8BEH - chains c and g of the 13 polymer chains in the assembly; structure by electron microscopy, 2.29 A resolution.

[Chain c]
Protein: Transmembrane protein
Source organism: Arabidopsis thaliana
UniProtKB: Q8VZT9 (Q8VZT9_ARATH); residues 1-88 here = UniProt positions 1-88
Sequence (88 residues; row label = number of the first residue in the row):
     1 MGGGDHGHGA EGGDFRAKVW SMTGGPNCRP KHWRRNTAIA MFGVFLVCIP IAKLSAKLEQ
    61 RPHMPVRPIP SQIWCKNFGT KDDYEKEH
Disordered / not traced: 1-12
Small-molecule neighbours: phosphatidylglycerol (PGT; (1S)-2-{[{[(2R)-2,3-dihydroxypropyl]oxy}(hydroxy)phosphoryl]oxy}-1-[(palmitoyloxy)methyl]ethyl stearate): Arg-16, Ser-21, Met-22, Thr-23, Gly-24, Gly-25, Pro-26

[Chain g]
Protein: ESSS subunit of NADH:ubiquinone oxidoreductase (Complex I) protein
Source organism: Arabidopsis thaliana
UniProtKB: Q9SLC8 (Q9SLC8_ARATH); residues 1-114 here = UniProt positions 1-114
Sequence (114 residues; row label = number of the first residue in the row):
     1 MPSTQSLTVA AKTLRNRIFS RSGSTSAGPS RWATPGHEER PKGYFMNRTP PAPGQSRKWE
    61 DWELPCYITS FLTIVILGVG LNAKPDLSIE TWAHQKALER LEMEKLATAG DSSD
Disordered / not traced: 1-29, 109-114
Small-molecule neighbours: 1,2-diacyl-glycerol-3-sn-phosphate (3PH): Thr-73, Ile-74, Leu-77, Gly-78, Leu-81, Asn-82

[How chain c and chain g interact]
Residue-residue contacts (32):
  Arg-16(c) / Lys-42(g)
  Ala-17(c) / Lys-42(g)
  Ala-17(c) / Gly-43(g)  hydrogen bond (backbone-backbone)
  Lys-18(c) / Gly-43(g)
  Val-19(c) / Lys-42(g)
  Val-19(c) / Gly-43(g)
  Trp-20(c) / Lys-42(g)
  Trp-20(c) / Gly-43(g)
  Trp-20(c) / Tyr-44(g)
  Trp-20(c) / Phe-45(g)
  Gly-24(c) / Lys-42(g)  hydrogen bond (backbone-side chain)
  Pro-26(c) / Lys-42(g)  hydrogen bond (backbone-side chain)
  Asn-27(c) / Glu-38(g)
  Cys-28(c) / Glu-38(g)  hydrogen bond
  Arg-29(c) / Arg-31(g)  hydrogen bond (side chain-backbone)
  Arg-29(c) / Thr-34(g)  hydrogen bond (side chain-backbone)
  Arg-29(c) / Gly-36(g)
  Arg-29(c) / His-37(g)  hydrogen bond (backbone-backbone)
  Arg-29(c) / Glu-38(g)  hydrogen bond (backbone-side chain)
  Pro-30(c) / Gly-36(g)
  Pro-30(c) / Glu-38(g)
  Lys-31(c) / Pro-35(g)
  Lys-31(c) / Gly-36(g)
  Lys-31(c) / Glu-38(g)  hydrogen bond (backbone-backbone)
  Trp-33(c) / Arg-31(g)
  Trp-33(c) / Trp-32(g)
  Arg-34(c) / Trp-32(g)  hydrogen bond (side chain-backbone)
  Arg-34(c) / Ala-33(g)
  Arg-34(c) / Thr-34(g)  hydrogen bond (side chain-backbone)
  Arg-34(c) / Pro-35(g)
  His-88(c) / His-94(g)
  His-88(c) / Leu-98(g)
Other interface residues (no listed pair), chain c (17 interface residues in all): Gly-25, Glu-85
Other interface residues (no listed pair), chain g (15 interface residues in all): Lys-105

[In short]
Chain c and chain g form an interface of 17 and 15 residues respectively; the contacts include 11 hydrogen
bonds. Polar pairs include Gly-24(c)/Lys-42(g), Pro-26(c)/Lys-42(g) and Cys-28(c)/Glu-38(g). Bound to chain c:
phosphatidylglycerol. Chain g binds 1,2-diacyl-glycerol-3-sn-phosphate.
Chain c is Transmembrane protein and chain g is ESSS subunit of NADH:ubiquinone oxidoreductase (Complex I)
protein, both from Arabidopsis thaliana; the structure, Cryo-EM structure of the Arabidopsis thaliana I+III2
supercomplex (CI membrane tip), was determined by electron microscopy, deposited together with 8BED, 8BEE,
8BEF, 8BEL, 8BEP, 8BPX, 8BQ5 and 8BQ6.
